PDB entry 4RQ2 | X-ray diffraction, 2.20 A resolution | chains A and P of the 4 polymer chains in the assembly

== Chain A ==
Protein: DNA polymerase beta
Organism: Homo sapiens
Notes: EC 2.7.7.7, 4.2.99.-
Reference sequence: P06746 (DPOLB_HUMAN); numbering as in UniProt (aligned over 1-335)
Sequence (343 residues; each row starts with the number of its first residue; numbers below 1 keep their minus sign (Met-1 is residue -1)):
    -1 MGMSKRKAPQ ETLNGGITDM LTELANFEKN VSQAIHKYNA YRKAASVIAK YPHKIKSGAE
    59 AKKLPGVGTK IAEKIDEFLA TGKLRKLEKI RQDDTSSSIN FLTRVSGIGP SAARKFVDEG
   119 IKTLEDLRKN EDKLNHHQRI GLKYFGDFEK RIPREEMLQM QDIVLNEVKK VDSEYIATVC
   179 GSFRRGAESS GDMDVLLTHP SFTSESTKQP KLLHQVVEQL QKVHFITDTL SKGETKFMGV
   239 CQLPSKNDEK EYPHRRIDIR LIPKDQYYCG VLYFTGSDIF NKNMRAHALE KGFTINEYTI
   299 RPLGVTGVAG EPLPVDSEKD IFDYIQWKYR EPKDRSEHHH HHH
Not modelled in the structure: -1 to 8
Differences from the reference sequence: expression tag (-1 to 0, 336-341)
Bound ions: Mn2+ site 1: Lys48, His336, His338; Na+ site 1: Lys60, Leu62, Val65 (shared with 1 residue of chain D); Na+ site 2: Thr101, Val103, Ile106 (shared with DG9(P) of chain P); Na+ site 3 near Asp145 (its only coordinating residue here); Mn2+ site 2: Asp190, Asp192 (together with pyrophosphate) (shared with DC11(P) of chain P); Mn2+ site 3: Asp190, Asp192, Asp256 (shared with DC10(P), DC11(P) of chain P); Na+ site 4 near Glu288 (its only coordinating residue here); Na+ site 5 near Asp314 (its only coordinating residue here); Mn2+ site 4: His337, His339; Mn2+ site 5 near His341 (its only coordinating residue here)
Residues lining bound ligands: pyrophosphate (PPV): Arg149, Gly179, Ser180, Arg183, Ser188, Gly189, Asp190, Asp192
Swiss-Prot annotation at these positions:
  - region: Arg183 to Asp192 (DNA-binding)
  - active site: Lys72 (Nucleophile)
  - binding site (K(+)): Lys60, Leu62, Val65, Thr101, Val103, Ile106
  - binding site (Na(+)): Lys60, Leu62, Val65, Thr101, Val103, Ile106
  - binding site (dATP): Arg149, Ser180, Arg183, Gly189, Asp190
  - binding site (dCTP): Arg149, Ser180, Arg183, Gly189, Asp190
  - binding site (dGTP): Arg149, Ser180, Arg183, Gly189, Asp190, Asp192
  - binding site (dTTP): Arg149, Ser180, Arg183, Gly189, Asp190
  - binding site (Mg(2+)): Asp190, Asp192, Asp256
  - modified residue: Lys72 (N6-acetyllysine), Arg83 (Omega-N-methylarginine), Arg152 (Omega-N-methylarginine)
  - cross-link (Glycyl lysine isopeptide (Lys-Gly)): Lys41 (interchain with G-Cter in ubiquitin), Lys61 (interchain with G-Cter in ubiquitin), Lys81 (interchain with G-Cter in ubiquitin)

== Chain P ==
Molecule: 11-nt DNA strand
Sequence (11 nucleotides; each row starts with the number of its first residue):
     1 GCTGATGCGC C
Bound ions: Na+: DG9 (shared with Thr101(A), Val103(A), Ile106(A) of chain A); Mn2+ site 1: DC10, DC11 (shared with Asp190(A), Asp192(A), Asp256(A) of chain A); Mn2+ site 2: DC11 (together with pyrophosphate) (shared with Asp190(A), Asp192(A) of chain A)

== Interface between chain A and chain P ==
Contacting residue pairs (25):
  Val103(A) - DG9(P)  phosphate contact
  Ser104(A) - DG9(P)  phosphate contact
  Gly105(A) - DC8(P)  phosphate contact
  Gly105(A) - DG9(P)  hydrogen bond to the phosphate
  Ile106(A) - DG9(P)  phosphate contact
  Gly107(A) - DC8(P)  hydrogen bond to the phosphate
  Gly107(A) - DG9(P)  phosphate contact
  Pro108(A) - DC8(P)  phosphate contact
  Ser109(A) - DG7(P)  phosphate contact
  Ser109(A) - DC8(P)  hydrogen bond to the phosphate
  Ala110(A) - DC8(P)  hydrogen bond to the phosphate
  Gly179(A) - DC11(P)  phosphate contact
  Arg183(A) - DC11(P)  hydrogen bond to the phosphate
  Asp190(A) - DC11(P)  phosphate contact
  Asp192(A) - DC10(P)  phosphate contact
  Asp192(A) - DC11(P)  phosphate contact
  Arg254(A) - DC10(P)  salt bridge to the phosphate
  Asp256(A) - DC10(P)  phosphate contact
  Tyr271(A) - DC10(P)  hydrogen bond to the base
  Tyr271(A) - DC11(P)  sugar contact
  Phe272(A) - DC11(P)  sugar contact
  Thr273(A) - DC11(P)  phosphate contact
  Gly274(A) - DC11(P)  hydrogen bond to the phosphate
  Asp276(A) - DC11(P)  base contact
  Asn279(A) - DC11(P)  hydrogen bond to the base
Also at the interface, not in a pair above, chain A (24 interface residues in all): Thr101, His135, Met236, Ser275

== In short ==
24 residues of chain A face 5 of chain P across their interface, with 8 hydrogen bonds and 1 salt bridge.
Among the polar pairs are Tyr271(A)-DC10(P), Asn279(A)-DC11(P) and Gly105(A)-DG9(P). Chain A binds
pyrophosphate.
Chain A is DNA polymerase beta (Homo sapiens) and chain P is an 11-nt DNA strand; the structure, Human DNA
Polymerase Beta With Gapped DNA Containing an 8-oxo-7,8-dihydro-Guanine (8-oxoG)and dCTP soaked with MnCl2 for
..., was determined by X-ray diffraction (same publication as 4RPX, 4RPY, 4RPZ, 4RQ0, 4RQ1, 4RQ3 and 5 further
entries).
